PDB entry 6SQG | X-ray diffraction, 1.90 A resolution | chains A and E of the 5 polymer chains in the assembly

[Chain A]
Molecule: viral rhodopsin OLPVRII
Organism: Organic Lake phycodnavirus
UniProt: F2Y2Z0 (F2Y2Z0_9PHYC); numbering as in UniProt (aligned over 1-211)
Amino-acid sequence (211 residues; row label = number of the first residue in the row):
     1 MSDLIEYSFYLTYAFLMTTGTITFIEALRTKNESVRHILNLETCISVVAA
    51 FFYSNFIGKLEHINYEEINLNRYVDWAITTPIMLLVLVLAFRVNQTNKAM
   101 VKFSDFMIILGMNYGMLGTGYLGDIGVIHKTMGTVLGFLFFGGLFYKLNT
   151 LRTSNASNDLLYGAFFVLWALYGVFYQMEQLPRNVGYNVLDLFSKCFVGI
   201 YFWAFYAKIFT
Unresolved in the structure: 1
Covalently attached groups: retinal (RET) linked to Lys-195
Small-molecule neighbours:
  - eicosane (LFA), molecule 1: Tyr-7, Ser-8, Leu-11
  - eicosane (LFA), molecule 2: Phe-15, Phe-197, Ile-200
  - eicosane (LFA), molecule 3: Leu-16, Met-17, Gly-20, Thr-21, Phe-24, Thr-43, Ser-46, Val-47, Ala-50
  - eicosane (LFA), molecule 4: Leu-41, Pro-81, Ile-82, Leu-85, Phe-106
  - eicosane (LFA), molecule 5: Tyr-73, Val-74, Tyr-114, Leu-117, Gly-118, Tyr-121
  - eicosane (LFA), molecule 6: Ser-104, Met-107, Ile-108, Gly-111, Tyr-114
  - eicosane (LFA), molecule 7: Gly-111, Met-112, Tyr-114, Gly-115, Phe-140
  - eicosane (LFA), molecule 8: Met-112, Phe-140, Tyr-146, Lys-147
  - eicosane (LFA), molecule 9: Met-112, Leu-139, Phe-140, Gly-143, Tyr-146
  - eicosane (LFA), molecule 10: Val-135, Phe-138, Leu-139, Phe-141, Gly-142, Phe-145, Tyr-146, Asn-149, Arg-152, Tyr-162, Phe-166
  - eicosane (LFA), molecule 11: Phe-138, Phe-141, Val-174
  - eicosane (LFA), molecule 12: Asp-159, Leu-160, Gly-163, Ala-164, Val-167
  - eicosane (LFA), molecule 13: Ala-164, Leu-168, Phe-193, Phe-197, Val-198, Tyr-201
  - eicosane (LFA), molecule 14: Leu-168, Leu-171, Phe-175, Val-189, Leu-190, Phe-193
  - eicosane (LFA), molecule 15: Phe-175, Leu-181, Pro-182, Val-185, Gly-186, Val-189
  - eicosane (LFA), molecule 16: Phe-197, Ile-200, Tyr-201, Phe-210
  - retinal (RET): Tyr-73, Trp-76, Thr-79, Thr-80, Met-83, Met-116, Leu-117, Gly-120, Gly-133, Thr-134, Gly-137, Phe-138, Phe-141, Trp-169, Tyr-172, Gly-173, Tyr-176, Tyr-187, Asp-191, Ser-194
From the paper describing this entry:
  - binding site for the ligand OLB: Phe-103, Phe-197, Ile-200, Tyr-201, Ala-204, Phe-205, Ile-209, Phe-210
  - self-association interface (contacts with another copy of this molecule); pairs are residue here / residue on that copy: Glu-26/Arg-36, Arg-29/Arg-29 (water-mediated contact), Trp-203/His-37, Arg-29
  - binding site for eicosane: Phe-24, Leu-28
  - binding site for retinal: Asp-75, Met-83, Gly-137, Phe-138, Gly-173, Asp-191, Ser-194, Lys-195
  - contacts within the chain: Asn-69/Arg-72, Arg-72/Asn-188, Arg-72/Asn-184
  - catalytic residues: Glu-42, Asp-75
  - specificity-determining residues: Arg-29 (from molecular simulation)

[Chain E]
Molecule: viral rhodopsin OLPVRII
Organism: Organic Lake phycodnavirus
UniProt: F2Y2Z0 (F2Y2Z0_9PHYC); numbering as in UniProt (aligned over 1-211)
Amino-acid sequence (219 residues; each row starts with the number of its first residue):
     1 MSDLIEYSFYLTYAFLMTTGTITFIEALRTKNESVRHILNLETCISVVAA
    51 FFYSNFIGKLEHINYEEINLNRYVDWAITTPIMLLVLVLAFRVNQTNKAM
   101 VKFSDFMIILGMNYGMLGTGYLGDIGVIHKTMGTVLGFLFFGGLFYKLNT
   151 LRTSNASNDLLYGAFFVLWALYGVFYQMEQLPRNVGYNVLDLFSKCFVGI
   201 YFWAFYAKIFTLEHHHHHH
Unresolved in the structure: 213-219
Covalently attached groups: retinal (RET) linked to Lys-195
Sequence notes: expression tag (212-219)
Small-molecule neighbours:
  - eicosane (LFA), molecule 1: Leu-4, Tyr-7, Ser-8, Leu-11, Val-189
  - eicosane (LFA), molecule 2: Leu-11, Phe-15, Phe-197
  - eicosane (LFA), molecule 3: Phe-15, Ile-22, Ile-200
  - eicosane (LFA), molecule 4: Leu-16, Met-17, Gly-20, Thr-21, Phe-24, Thr-43, Ser-46, Val-47, Ala-50
  - eicosane (LFA), molecule 5: Leu-41, Pro-81, Ile-82, Leu-85, Phe-106
  - eicosane (LFA), molecule 6: Tyr-73, Tyr-114, Leu-117, Gly-118, Tyr-121
  - eicosane (LFA), molecule 7: Ser-104, Met-107, Ile-108, Leu-110, Gly-111, Tyr-114
  - eicosane (LFA), molecule 8: Met-112, Leu-136, Leu-139, Phe-140, Gly-143
  - eicosane (LFA), molecule 9: Gly-118, Tyr-121, Leu-122, Ile-125, Val-127
  - eicosane (LFA), molecule 10: Leu-122, Val-127, Ile-128, Leu-136
  - eicosane (LFA), molecule 11: Thr-134, Val-135, Phe-138, Leu-139, Gln-177
  - eicosane (LFA), molecule 12: Phe-138, Phe-141, Gly-142, Phe-166, Val-174
  - eicosane (LFA), molecule 13: Gly-142, Phe-145, Tyr-146, Asn-149, Tyr-162, Phe-166
  - eicosane (LFA), molecule 14: Asp-159, Leu-160, Leu-161, Gly-163, Ala-164, Val-167, Leu-168, Phe-193, Phe-197, Val-198, Tyr-201
  - eicosane (LFA), molecule 15: Leu-168, Leu-171, Phe-175, Leu-181, Pro-182, Val-185, Gly-186, Val-189, Leu-190, Phe-193
  - eicosane (LFA), molecule 16: Val-189, Leu-192, Phe-193
  - retinal (RET): Tyr-73, Trp-76, Thr-79, Thr-80, Met-83, Met-116, Leu-117, Gly-120, Gly-133, Thr-134, Gly-137, Phe-138, Phe-141, Trp-169, Tyr-172, Gly-173, Tyr-176, Tyr-187, Asp-191, Ser-194

[Chain A / chain E interface]
Residue-residue contacts (49):
  Phe-24(A) with Ile-25(E), hydrophobic
  Leu-28(A) with Arg-29(E), hydrogen bond (backbone-side chain)
  Thr-30(A) with Arg-29(E), hydrogen bond (backbone-side chain)
  Arg-36(A) with Glu-26(E), salt bridge; Arg-29(E)
  His-37(A) with Glu-26(E), salt bridge; Ala-207(E); Ile-209(E)
  Asn-40(A) with Thr-21(E); Ile-22(E), hydrogen bond (side chain-backbone); Ile-25(E); Glu-26(E); Trp-203(E)
  Leu-41(A) with Ile-22(E), hydrophobic; Trp-203(E), hydrophobic
  Cys-44(A) with Thr-18(E); Thr-21(E); Ile-22(E), hydrophobic
  Val-47(A) with Met-17(E), hydrophobic
  Val-48(A) with Ala-14(E); Thr-18(E)
  Phe-51(A) with Tyr-10(E), hydrophobic; Tyr-13(E), hydrophobic; Met-17(E), hydrophobic
  Phe-52(A) with Ala-14(E), hydrophobic
  Asn-55(A) with Tyr-10(E)
  Lys-59(A) with Tyr-10(E), hydrogen bond
  Leu-70(A) with Tyr-7(E), hydrogen bond (backbone-side chain)
  Asn-71(A) with Tyr-7(E), hydrogen bond
  Val-74(A) with Tyr-7(E), hydrophobic
  Ile-78(A) with Leu-11(E), hydrophobic; Ala-14(E), hydrophobic; Phe-15(E), hydrophobic; Thr-18(E)
  Ile-82(A) with Thr-18(E)
  Ala-99(A) with Lys-208(E); Ile-209(E)
  Met-100(A) with Lys-208(E); Ile-209(E)
  Val-101(A) with Ile-209(E), hydrogen bond (backbone-backbone); Phe-210(E); Thr-211(E), hydrogen bond (backbone-backbone)
  Lys-102(A) with Thr-211(E)
  Phe-103(A) with Phe-210(E), hydrophobic; Thr-211(E), hydrogen bond (backbone-backbone)
  Phe-106(A) with Phe-210(E), hydrophobic
  Tyr-121(A) with Met-1(E), hydrogen bond; Leu-4(E); Tyr-7(E)
Interface residues without a listed pair, chain A (34 interface residues in all): Ala-27, Arg-29, Glu-33, Thr-43, Leu-85, Leu-89, Arg-92, Ile-125
Interface residues without a listed pair, chain E (27 interface residues in all): Asp-3, Glu-6, Phe-24, Leu-28, Thr-30, Lys-31

[Overview]
34 residues of chain A and 27 residues of chain E are in contact, with 10 hydrogen bonds and 2 salt bridges.
Polar contacts include Arg-36(A)/Glu-26(E), His-37(A)/Glu-26(E) and Leu-28(A)/Arg-29(E). The paper reports
catalytic residues Glu-42(A) and Asp-75(A); a binding site for the ligand OLB at Phe-103(A), Phe-197(A) and
Ile-200(A) among others.
Chain A is viral rhodopsin OLPVRII and chain E is viral rhodopsin OLPVRII, both from Organic Lake
phycodnavirus; the structure, Crystal structure of viral rhodopsin OLPVRII, was determined by X-ray
diffraction.
